Entry 9JWW (X-ray diffraction, 1.25 A resolution); this record covers chain A.

# Chain A
Name: Carbonic anhydrase 2
From: Homo sapiens
Notes: EC 4.2.1.1, 4.2.1.69
UniProt: P00918 (CAH2_HUMAN); the author numbering skips numbers that UniProt does not, so the offset changes along the chain: 1-125 = UniProt 1-125; 127-261 = UniProt 126-260
Amino-acid sequence (266 residues; each row starts with the number of its first residue; note: 1 number in that range is skipped by the numbering (no residue carries it; nothing is unmodelled there)):
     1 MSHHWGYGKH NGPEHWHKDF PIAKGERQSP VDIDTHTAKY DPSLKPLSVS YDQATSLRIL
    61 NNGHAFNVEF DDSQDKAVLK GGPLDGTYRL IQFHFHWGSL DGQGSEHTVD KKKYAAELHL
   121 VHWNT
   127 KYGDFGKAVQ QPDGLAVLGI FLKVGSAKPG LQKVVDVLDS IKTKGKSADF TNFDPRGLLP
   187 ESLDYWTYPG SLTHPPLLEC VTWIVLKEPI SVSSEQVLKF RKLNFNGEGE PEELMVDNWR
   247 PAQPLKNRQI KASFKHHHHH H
Not modelled in the structure: 1-3, 262-267
Construct notes: engineered mutation His200 (Thr199 in P00918); expression tag (262-267)
Bound ions: Zn2+: His94, His96, His119
Ligand contacts:
  - carbon dioxide (CO2), molecule 1: His94, His119, Val121, Val143, Ser197, Leu198, Thr199, Trp209
  - carbon dioxide (CO2), molecule 2: Phe95, His96, Trp97, Ala116, Leu148, Val218, Val223, Phe226
Curated features (UniProtKB/Swiss-Prot):
  - active site: His64 (Proton donor/acceptor)
  - binding site (Zn(2+)): His94, His96, His119
  - site: Tyr7 (Fine-tunes the proton-transfer properties of H-64), Asn62 (Fine-tunes the proton-transfer properties of H-64), Asn67 (Fine-tunes the proton-transfer properties of H-64), Gln92 (Involved in the binding of some activators, including histamine and L-histidine)
  - modified residue: Ser2 (N-acetylserine), Ser166 (Phosphoserine), Ser173 (Phosphoserine)

# In short
Bound to chain A: carbon dioxide. His94, His96 and His119 coordinate Zn2+. From UniProt: active-site residue
His64 and 3 Zn2+-binding residues.
Chain A is Carbonic anhydrase 2 (Homo sapiens); the structure, T200H Carbonic Anhydrase II pH 7.8 20 atm CO2,
was determined by X-ray diffraction (same publication as 9JWE, 9JWU and 9U5B).
